PDB entry 7RD1 | electron microscopy, 3.07 A resolution | chains H and I of the 32 polymer chains in the assembly

Chain H (and I):
Protein: Hexon protein
From: Chimpanzee adenovirus Y25
Notes: chain I of this document is another copy of the same molecule, construct and numbering; everything in this record applies to it too
UniProt: G9G854 (G9G854_9ADEN); numbering as in UniProt (aligned over 1-942)
Sequence (942 residues; numbered 1 to 942; the number before each row is that of its first residue):
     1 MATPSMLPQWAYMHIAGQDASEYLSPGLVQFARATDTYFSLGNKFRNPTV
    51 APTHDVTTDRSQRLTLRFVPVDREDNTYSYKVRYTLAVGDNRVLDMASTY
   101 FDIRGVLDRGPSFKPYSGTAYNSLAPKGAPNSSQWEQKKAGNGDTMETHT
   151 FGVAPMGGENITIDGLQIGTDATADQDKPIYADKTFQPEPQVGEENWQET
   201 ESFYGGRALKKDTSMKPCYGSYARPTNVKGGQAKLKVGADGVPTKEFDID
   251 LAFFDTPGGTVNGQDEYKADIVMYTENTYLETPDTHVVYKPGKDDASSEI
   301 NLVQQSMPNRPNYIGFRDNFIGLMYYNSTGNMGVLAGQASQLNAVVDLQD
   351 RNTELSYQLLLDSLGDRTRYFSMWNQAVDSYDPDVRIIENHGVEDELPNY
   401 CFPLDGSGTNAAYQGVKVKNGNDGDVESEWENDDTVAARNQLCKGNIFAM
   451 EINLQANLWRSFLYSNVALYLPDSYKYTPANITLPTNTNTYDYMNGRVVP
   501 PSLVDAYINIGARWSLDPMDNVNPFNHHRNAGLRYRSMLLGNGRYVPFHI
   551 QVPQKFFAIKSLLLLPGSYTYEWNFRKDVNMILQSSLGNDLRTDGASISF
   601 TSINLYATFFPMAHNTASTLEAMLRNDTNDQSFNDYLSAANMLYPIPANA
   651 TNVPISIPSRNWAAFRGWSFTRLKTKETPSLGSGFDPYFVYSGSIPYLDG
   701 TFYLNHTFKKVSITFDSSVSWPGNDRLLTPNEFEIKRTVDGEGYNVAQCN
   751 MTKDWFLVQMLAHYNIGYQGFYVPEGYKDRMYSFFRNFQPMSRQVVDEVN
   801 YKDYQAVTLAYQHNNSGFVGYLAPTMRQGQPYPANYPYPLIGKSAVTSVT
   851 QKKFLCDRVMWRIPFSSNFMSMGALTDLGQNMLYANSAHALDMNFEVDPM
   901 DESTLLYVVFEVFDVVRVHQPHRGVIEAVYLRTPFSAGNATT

Chain H / chain I interface:
Residue-residue contacts (433; chain H residue first):
  Tyr-38(H) with Met-870(I)
  Phe-39(H) with Gln-769(I)
  Ser-40(H) with Gln-769(I), hydrogen bond (backbone-side chain)
  Val-56(H) with Tyr-38(I)
  Leu-124(H) with Phe-402(I)
  Pro-126(H) with Phe-402(I), hydrophobic; Pro-403(I); Leu-404(I)
  Gly-128(H) with Trp-197(I), hydrogen bond (backbone-side chain); Leu-404(I)
  Ala-129(H) with Leu-404(I), hydrogen bond (backbone-backbone); Asp-405(I)
  Pro-130(H) with Asp-405(I)
  Met-146(H) with Thr-435(I)
  Glu-147(H) with Asp-434(I); Thr-435(I); Val-436(I); Ala-437(I), hydrogen bond (side chain-backbone)
  Thr-148(H) with Thr-435(I), hydrogen bond (backbone-backbone); Val-436(I); Ala-437(I), hydrogen bond (backbone-backbone); Asn-440(I)
  His-149(H) with Ala-437(I); Asn-440(I)
  Thr-150(H) with Asn-440(I); Gln-441(I), hydrogen bond (backbone-backbone); Leu-442(I)
  Phe-151(H) with Asp-405(I); Ser-407(I); Gln-441(I)
  Gly-152(H) with Asn-410(I), hydrogen bond (backbone-side chain); Gln-441(I), hydrogen bond (backbone-backbone); Leu-442(I); Cys-443(I), hydrogen bond (backbone-backbone)
  Val-153(H) with Cys-443(I); Gly-445(I); Ile-447(I), hydrophobic
  Ala-154(H) with Cys-443(I), hydrogen bond (backbone-backbone); Lys-444(I); Gly-445(I), hydrogen bond (backbone-backbone)
  Pro-155(H) with Gly-445(I); Asn-446(I)
  Asn-160(H) with Asp-425(I), hydrogen bond
  Ile-161(H) with Asp-425(I); Trp-430(I)
  Thr-162(H) with Gly-424(I); Trp-430(I)
  Ile-163(H) with Val-418(I), hydrophobic; Gly-421(I); Asp-423(I); Ser-428(I)
  Gly-193(H) with Asn-446(I)
  Glu-194(H) with Asn-446(I), hydrogen bond (backbone-side chain)
  Glu-199(H) with Gly-445(I); Asn-446(I)
  Phe-203(H) with Asp-425(I)
  Tyr-204(H) with Lys-444(I); Gly-445(I)
  Leu-251(H) with Lys-417(I)
  Ala-252(H) with Lys-417(I)
  Phe-253(H) with Gly-415(I); Val-416(I), hydrogen bond (backbone-backbone); Lys-417(I); Trp-430(I), hydrophobic
  Phe-254(H) with Gln-414(I); Val-416(I); Asn-440(I); Leu-442(I), hydrophobic
  Asp-255(H) with Tyr-413(I); Gln-414(I), hydrogen bond (backbone-backbone); Val-416(I)
  Thr-256(H) with Tyr-413(I); Gln-414(I)
  Pro-257(H) with Ala-412(I); Gln-414(I); Arg-439(I)
  Asn-262(H) with Val-426(I)
  Gly-263(H) with Gln-414(I), hydrogen bond (backbone-side chain)
  Glu-266(H) with Val-426(I); Glu-429(I); Trp-430(I)
  Tyr-267(H) with Gln-414(I); Val-416(I), hydrophobic; Val-426(I); Trp-430(I); Glu-431(I)
  Lys-268(H) with Val-416(I); Asp-425(I); Trp-430(I)
  Ala-269(H) with Trp-430(I), hydrophobic
  Asp-270(H) with Tyr-413(I); Lys-444(I), salt bridge
  Ile-271(H) with Tyr-413(I)
  Met-273(H) with Leu-442(I), hydrophobic
  Tyr-289(H) with Glu-195(I); Asn-196(I), hydrogen bond
  Glu-299(H) with Gln-198(I), hydrogen bond (backbone-side chain)
  Leu-302(H) with Trp-197(I)
  Val-303(H) with Asn-196(I); Trp-197(I); Gln-198(I)
  Asn-390(H) with Met-538(I)
  His-391(H) with Pro-115(I); Tyr-116(I); Ser-117(I), hydrogen bond (backbone-backbone); Tyr-313(I); Arg-534(I), hydrogen bond; Met-538(I)
  Gly-392(H) with Tyr-116(I)
  Val-393(H) with Ser-117(I), hydrogen bond (backbone-side chain); Gly-118(I), hydrogen bond (backbone-backbone)
  Glu-394(H) with Ser-117(I); Phe-462(I); Ser-465(I); Asn-466(I), hydrogen bond; His-528(I), salt bridge; Arg-529(I), salt bridge
  Asp-395(H) with Ser-117(I); Lys-127(I), salt bridge; Tyr-219(I), hydrogen bond; Pro-308(I)
  Glu-396(H) with Ser-117(I); Met-307(I); Pro-308(I); Tyr-464(I); Ser-465(I); Pro-824(I)
  Leu-397(H) with Arg-460(I); Tyr-464(I), hydrophobic; Pro-824(I), hydrophobic
  Pro-398(H) with Pro-824(I)
  Asn-399(H) with Asn-457(I)
  Tyr-400(H) with Ile-452(I); Met-826(I); Arg-827(I)
  Cys-401(H) with Cys-401(I), hydrophobic; Met-450(I); Glu-451(I); Ile-452(I), hydrophobic
  Phe-402(H) with Met-450(I); Glu-451(I), hydrogen bond (backbone-backbone); Phe-818(I), hydrophobic
  Pro-403(H) with Met-450(I)
  Leu-404(H) with Tyr-400(I); Ala-449(I)
  Gly-406(H) with Pro-831(I)
  Asn-446(H) with Met-826(I); Arg-827(I), hydrogen bond (side chain-backbone); Gln-828(I); Gly-829(I)
  Ile-447(H) with Gly-817(I); Phe-818(I), hydrophobic; Arg-827(I), hydrogen bond (backbone-side chain)
  Phe-448(H) with Met-450(I), hydrophobic; Arg-827(I)
  Ala-449(H) with Met-450(I), hydrophobic; Arg-827(I)
  Met-450(H) with Met-450(I)
  Glu-451(H) with Pro-126(I); Lys-127(I), hydrogen bond (side chain-backbone)
  Ile-452(H) with Ile-452(I), hydrophobic
  Asn-453(H) with Ser-123(I); Ala-125(I); Lys-127(I)
  Leu-454(H) with Leu-454(I), hydrophobic; Asn-457(I)
  Gln-455(H) with Ser-461(I), hydrogen bond
  Ala-456(H) with Ser-123(I)
  Asn-457(H) with Leu-124(I)
  Leu-458(H) with Leu-458(I), hydrophobic
  Arg-460(H) with Leu-124(I)
  Tyr-507(H) with Thr-119(I); Ala-120(I); Ser-123(I), hydrogen bond; Leu-124(I)
  Asn-509(H) with Asn-542(I)
  Ile-510(H) with Tyr-116(I), hydrophobic; Asn-542(I)
  Gly-511(H) with Pro-115(I); Met-538(I); Asn-542(I)
  Ala-512(H) with Met-538(I); Asn-542(I)
  Arg-513(H) with Met-538(I)
  Ser-561(H) with Lys-44(I)
  Leu-563(H) with Leu-41(I), hydrophobic; Lys-44(I)
  Phe-610(H) with Tyr-38(I), hydrophobic
  Met-612(H) with Phe-39(I), hydrophobic
  Thr-616(H) with Phe-31(I)
  Leu-620(H) with Phe-31(I), hydrophobic
  Met-623(H) with Gly-27(I); Leu-28(I), hydrophobic
  Leu-624(H) with Leu-28(I), hydrophobic
  Asn-626(H) with Ser-25(I)
  Thr-628(H) with Tyr-23(I); Ser-25(I), hydrogen bond
  Asn-629(H) with Leu-24(I); Ser-25(I), hydrogen bond; Leu-28(I)
  Asp-630(H) with Phe-45(I)
  Gln-631(H) with Lys-44(I)
  Ser-632(H) with His-14(I); Tyr-23(I); Lys-44(I), hydrogen bond (backbone-backbone); Phe-45(I); Arg-46(I), hydrogen bond (backbone-backbone)
  Phe-633(H) with Asn-43(I); Lys-44(I)
  Asn-634(H) with Arg-46(I)
  Ala-663(H) with Trp-10(I), hydrophobic
  Ala-664(H) with Trp-10(I), hydrophobic
  Asn-724(H) with Ser-61(I); Gln-62(I), hydrogen bond (backbone-backbone)
  Asp-725(H) with Gln-62(I); Arg-63(I)
  Arg-726(H) with Thr-58(I), hydrogen bond (side chain-backbone); Arg-60(I), hydrogen bond (side chain-backbone); Gln-62(I); Leu-64(I); Pro-611(I)
  Leu-727(H) with Arg-63(I), hydrogen bond (backbone-side chain)
  Leu-728(H) with Arg-63(I); Thr-65(I)
  Asp-740(H) with Arg-104(I), salt bridge; His-549(I), salt bridge
  Gly-741(H) with Arg-104(I), hydrogen bond (backbone-side chain)
  Glu-742(H) with Arg-67(I), salt bridge
  Gly-743(H) with Arg-67(I), hydrogen bond (backbone-side chain); Asp-102(I); Arg-104(I); His-549(I); Tyr-606(I), hydrogen bond (backbone-side chain)
  Tyr-744(H) with Arg-67(I); Tyr-606(I)
  Asn-745(H) with His-549(I); Gln-551(I)
  Val-746(H) with Gln-551(I)
  Ala-747(H) with Ser-372(I); Gln-551(I)
  Gln-748(H) with Ser-372(I), hydrogen bond (side chain-backbone); Leu-539(I); Leu-540(I); His-549(I); Ile-550(I)
  Lys-753(H) with Thr-65(I), hydrogen bond; Tyr-100(I); Thr-608(I), hydrogen bond
  Phe-756(H) with Phe-371(I), hydrophobic
  Gly-767(H) with Thr-608(I)
  Tyr-768(H) with Leu-64(I); Ser-98(I), hydrogen bond (backbone-side chain); Thr-608(I); Phe-609(I); Phe-610(I), hydrophobic; Pro-611(I)
  Gln-769(H) with Asp-95(I), hydrogen bond; Ala-97(I)
  Gly-770(H) with Ala-97(I); Ser-98(I)
  Phe-771(H) with Phe-371(I); Met-373(I), hydrophobic; Trp-374(I)
  Tyr-772(H) with Trp-374(I), hydrophobic; Lys-560(I)
  Val-773(H) with Arg-369(I); Phe-371(I), hydrophobic; Gln-376(I)
  Pro-774(H) with Arg-369(I)
  Glu-775(H) with Arg-369(I)
  Gly-776(H) with Arg-369(I)
  Phe-785(H) with Tyr-370(I); Phe-371(I), hydrophobic
  Pro-790(H) with Ser-372(I)
  Ser-792(H) with Leu-539(I); Leu-540(I)
  Gln-794(H) with Leu-540(I); Gly-541(I); Asn-542(I), hydrogen bond (backbone-side chain); Gly-543(I); Tyr-545(I), hydrogen bond (side chain-backbone)
  Tyr-801(H) with Arg-224(I)
  Asp-803(H) with Arg-224(I), salt bridge
  Gln-805(H) with Pro-225(I); Thr-226(I); Asn-227(I); Val-228(I)
  Ala-806(H) with Val-228(I)
  Val-807(H) with Pro-225(I), hydrophobic; Asn-227(I); Val-228(I); Gly-230(I)
  Ala-810(H) with Glu-189(I)
  Tyr-811(H) with Phe-186(I), hydrophobic; Glu-189(I); Lys-229(I), hydrogen bond
  His-813(H) with Pro-190(I); Gln-191(I); Gly-230(I); Gln-232(I), hydrogen bond
  Asn-814(H) with Ala-120(I), hydrogen bond (side chain-backbone); Tyr-121(I); Asn-122(I), hydrogen bond (side chain-backbone); Gln-191(I)
  Asn-815(H) with Asn-122(I); Ser-123(I); Leu-124(I), hydrogen bond (side chain-backbone)
  Ser-816(H) with Pro-190(I); Gln-191(I)
  Phe-818(H) with Leu-124(I); Ala-125(I), hydrophobic; Pro-126(I)
  Val-819(H) with Gln-191(I)
  Tyr-821(H) with Gln-191(I); Val-192(I), hydrophobic
  Met-826(H) with Glu-195(I); Asn-196(I); Trp-197(I); Leu-404(I), hydrophobic
  Arg-827(H) with Leu-404(I)
  Gln-828(H) with Gln-191(I); Val-192(I); Gly-193(I), hydrogen bond (side chain-backbone); Glu-194(I)
  Gly-829(H) with Pro-155(I); Pro-190(I); Val-192(I); Gly-193(I)
  Gln-830(H) with Ser-132(I); Val-153(I), hydrogen bond (side chain-backbone); Pro-155(I); Pro-190(I), hydrogen bond (backbone-backbone); Gly-206(I); Arg-207(I)
  Pro-831(H) with Ser-132(I); Val-153(I); Cys-218(I), hydrophobic
  Tyr-832(H) with Asn-122(I); Asn-131(I); Pro-190(I), hydrophobic; Arg-207(I); Ala-208(I), hydrogen bond (side chain-backbone); Leu-209(I); Cys-218(I); Gln-232(I); Glu-276(I), hydrogen bond
  Pro-833(H) with Asn-131(I); Ser-221(I); Ala-223(I); Gln-232(I), hydrogen bond (backbone-side chain); Leu-280(I), hydrophobic
  Ala-834(H) with Ser-221(I), hydrogen bond (backbone-backbone); Tyr-222(I); Ala-223(I), hydrogen bond (backbone-backbone); Gln-232(I), hydrogen bond (backbone-side chain)
  Asn-835(H) with Tyr-222(I); Ala-223(I); Pro-225(I); Gly-230(I), hydrogen bond (side chain-backbone); Gln-232(I)
  Pro-837(H) with Tyr-121(I), hydrogen bond (backbone-side chain); Tyr-222(I)
  Tyr-838(H) with Tyr-121(I); Tyr-222(I); Pro-225(I)
  Pro-839(H) with Tyr-121(I); Tyr-222(I); Pro-283(I), hydrophobic
  Leu-840(H) with Asn-542(I); Gly-543(I); Arg-544(I), hydrogen bond (backbone-backbone)
  Ile-841(H) with Phe-113(I), hydrophobic; Tyr-116(I); Pro-283(I); Asn-542(I); Arg-544(I)
  Gly-842(H) with Pro-111(I); Arg-544(I)
  Lys-843(H) with Pro-111(I)
  Ser-844(H) with Glu-281(I), hydrogen bond
  Ala-845(H) with Arg-544(I)
  Ser-848(H) with Tyr-545(I)
  Thr-850(H) with Pro-547(I)
  Ser-867(H) with Thr-57(I); Pro-611(I)
  Asn-868(H) with Val-56(I); Thr-57(I); Phe-610(I); Pro-611(I)
  Phe-869(H) with Leu-64(I), hydrophobic
  Gly-873(H) with Thr-49(I); Ala-51(I)
  Ala-874(H) with Arg-46(I); Thr-49(I), hydrogen bond (backbone-backbone)
  Leu-875(H) with Ala-16(I), hydrophobic; Thr-49(I), hydrogen bond (backbone-backbone); Val-50(I); Ala-51(I), hydrogen bond (backbone-backbone)
  Thr-876(H) with Ala-51(I)
  Asp-877(H) with Ala-51(I); Pro-52(I)
  Gln-880(H) with Val-50(I); Ala-51(I), hydrogen bond (side chain-backbone); Thr-53(I)
  Leu-883(H) with Met-6(I), hydrophobic; Leu-7(I), hydrophobic; Trp-10(I), hydrophobic
  Tyr-884(H) with Leu-7(I)
  Asn-886(H) with Met-6(I)
  Phe-913(H) with Ile-15(I), hydrophobic; Arg-46(I)
  Val-915(H) with Met-13(I); Ile-15(I), hydrophobic
  Arg-917(H) with Tyr-12(I), hydrogen bond (side chain-backbone); Met-13(I); His-14(I), hydrogen bond
  Val-929(H) with Met-13(I)
  Tyr-930(H) with Met-1(I), hydrogen bond (backbone-backbone); Ala-2(I)
  Leu-931(H) with Ala-2(I); Pro-4(I); Gln-9(I); Met-13(I), hydrophobic; Ile-15(I), hydrophobic
  Arg-932(H) with Ala-2(I)
  Thr-933(H) with Trp-10(I), hydrogen bond
  Ser-936(H) with Ala-2(I)
  Ala-937(H) with Met-1(I); Ala-2(I)
  Gly-938(H) with Thr-3(I), hydrogen bond (backbone-side chain)
  Asn-939(H) with Ala-2(I); Thr-3(I)
  Thr-941(H) with Thr-3(I)
Also at the interface, not in a pair above, chain H (212 interface residues in all): Lys-44, Asp-95, Thr-145, Asn-196, Pro-291, Ile-300, Pro-730, Leu-757, Arg-793, Gly-817, Gly-820, Tyr-836, Lys-852, Met-870, Met-872, Gly-879, Asn-881, Val-916, Phe-935, Ala-940
Also at the interface, not in a pair above, chain I (206 interface residues in all): Asp-59, Lys-114, Thr-278, Asp-284, Gly-365, Asn-375, Gly-406, Asn-422, Asn-432, Leu-469, Asp-492, Pro-501, Tyr-535, Val-546, Leu-563, Thr-825, Met-872

Overview:
212 residues of chain H and 206 residues of chain I are in contact; the contacts include 76 hydrogen bonds and
8 salt bridges. Polar pairs include Asp-270(H)/Lys-444(I), Glu-394(H)/His-528(I) and Glu-394(H)/Arg-529(I).
Chain H and chain I are both Hexon protein (Chimpanzee adenovirus Y25); the structure, The Capsid Structure of
the ChAdOx1 viral vector/chimpanzee adenovirus Y25, was determined by electron microscopy together with 7OP2
from the same study.
